Entry 2J50 (X-ray diffraction, 3.00 A resolution); this record covers chain A.

[Chain A]
Molecule: Serine/threonine-protein kinase 6
From: Homo sapiens
Notes: EC 2.7.11.1; fragment: catalytic domain, residues 126-403
UniProtKB: O14965 (STK6_HUMAN); residues 126-403 here = UniProt positions 126-403
Amino-acid sequence (280 residues; numbered 124 to 403; the number before each row is that of its first residue):
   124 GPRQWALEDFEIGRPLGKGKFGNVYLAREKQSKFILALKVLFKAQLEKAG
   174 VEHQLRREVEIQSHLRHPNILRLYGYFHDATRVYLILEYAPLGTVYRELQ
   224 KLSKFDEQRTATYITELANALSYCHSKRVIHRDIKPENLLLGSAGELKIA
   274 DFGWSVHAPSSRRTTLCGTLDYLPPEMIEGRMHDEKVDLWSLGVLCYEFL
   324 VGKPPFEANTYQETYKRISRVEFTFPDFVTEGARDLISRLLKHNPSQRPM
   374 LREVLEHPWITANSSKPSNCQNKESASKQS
Not modelled in the structure: 124-127, 280-287, 303-306, 390-403
Residues lining bound ligands: Danusertib (627; N-[(3E)-5-[(2R)-2-methoxy-2-phenylacetyl]pyrrolo[3,4-c]pyrazol-3(5h)-ylidene]-4-(4-methylpiperazin-1-yl)benzamide): Leu-139, Lys-141, Gly-142, Val-147, Ala-160, Lys-162, Leu-194, Leu-210, Glu-211, Tyr-212, Ala-213, Pro-214, Leu-215, Gly-216, Thr-217, Glu-260, Asn-261, Leu-263, Ala-273, Phe-275
UniProt features mapped onto this chain:
  - region: His-280 to Leu-293 (Activation segment)
  - active site: Asp-256 (Proton acceptor)
  - binding site (ATP): Lys-143, Lys-162, Glu-211 to Ala-213, Glu-260, Asn-261, Asp-274
  - modified residue: Thr-287 (Phosphothreonine), Thr-288 (Phosphothreonine), Ser-342 (Phosphoserine)
  - cross-link: Lys-258 (Glycyl lysine isopeptide (Lys-Gly) (interchain with G-Cter in SUMO2))
  - natural variant: Ser-155 (S155R: In a colorectal adenocarcinoma sample), Val-174 (V174M: In a metastatic melanoma sample)
  - mutagenesis: Lys-162 (K162R: Loss of kinase activity), Phe-165 (F165A: Decreases the interaction with phosphatase type 1 isoforms), Gly-198 (G198N: Reduces interaction with TPX2. Reduces kinase activity tenfold. Promotes interaction with the AURKB binding partners INCENP and BIRC5 that are normally not bound by AURKA), Arg-205 (R205A: Reduces ubiquitination and proteasomal degradation), Asp-274 (D274N: Abolishes cilia disassembly and kinase activity), Thr-287 (T287A: No direct effect on catalytic activity; T287E: Enhances interaction with TPX2), Thr-288 (T288A: Reduces cilia disassembly and kinase activity; T288D: Mimics phosphorylation state and increases kinase activity), Cys-290 (C290A: Enhances stability; when associated with A-393), Tyr-334 (Y334A: Reduces binding to MYCN), Gln-335 (Q335A: Reduces binding to MYCN), Phe-346 (F346A: Decreases the interaction with phosphatase type 1 isoforms), Cys-393 (C393A: Enhances stability; when associated with A-290)

[In short]
Chain A binds Danusertib. Curated annotation (UniProt) lists active-site residue Asp-256, 8 ATP-binding
residues and 12 mutagenesis sites.
Chain A is Serine/threonine-protein kinase 6 (Homo sapiens); the structure, Structure of Aurora-2 in complex
with PHA-739358, was determined by X-ray diffraction, deposited together with 2J4Z.
